6N07 - chains E and F of the 42 polymer chains in the assembly; structure by electron microscopy, 3.60 A resolution.

Chain E (and F):
Molecule: Microcompartments protein
From: Haliangium ochraceum
Notes: chain F of this document is another copy of the same molecule, construct and numbering; everything in this record applies to it too
UniProt: D0LID6 (D0LID6_HALO1); numbering as in UniProt (aligned over 1-205)
Chain sequence (205 residues; each row starts with the number of its first residue):
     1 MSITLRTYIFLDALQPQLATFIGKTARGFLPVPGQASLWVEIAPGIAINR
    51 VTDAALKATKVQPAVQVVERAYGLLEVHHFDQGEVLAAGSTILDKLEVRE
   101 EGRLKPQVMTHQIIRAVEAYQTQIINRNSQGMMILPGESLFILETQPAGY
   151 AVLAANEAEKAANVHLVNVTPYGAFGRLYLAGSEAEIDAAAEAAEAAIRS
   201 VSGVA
Not modelled in the structure: 1-3 (chain F: 1-3, 205)

Chain E / chain F interface:
Pairs across the interface - 45 pairs, chain E then chain F:
  Glu69(E) - Arg70(F)  salt bridge
  Ala71(E) - Arg70(F)
  Met109(E) - Pro44(F)  hydrophobic
  Thr110(E) - Pro44(F)
  Thr110(E) - Ile46(F)
  Thr110(E) - Arg50(F)
  Gln112(E) - Arg50(F)
  Ile114(E) - Asn49(F)
  Ile114(E) - Arg50(F)
  Ile114(E) - Asp53(F)
  Arg115(E) - Lys57(F)  hydrogen bond (backbone-side chain)
  Ala116(E) - Lys57(F)  hydrogen bond (backbone-side chain)
  Glu118(E) - Leu56(F)
  Glu118(E) - Lys57(F)
  Tyr120(E) - Phe29(F)
  Tyr120(E) - Leu56(F)  hydrophobic
  Tyr120(E) - Val61(F)
  Tyr120(E) - Gln62(F)
  Tyr120(E) - Pro63(F)
  Gln121(E) - Asn49(F)  hydrogen bond (side chain-backbone)
  Gln121(E) - Asp53(F)
  Gln121(E) - Leu56(F)
  Gln123(E) - Phe29(F)
  Ile124(E) - Arg27(F)
  Ile124(E) - Gly28(F)
  Ile124(E) - Pro63(F)
  Ile124(E) - Gln66(F)
  Arg127(E) - Arg27(F)
  Asn128(E) - Arg27(F)  hydrogen bond
  Ile142(E) - Ile46(F)
  Ile142(E) - Asn49(F)
  Leu143(E) - Ile46(F)
  Glu144(E) - Pro44(F)
  Glu144(E) - Gly45(F)
  Glu144(E) - Ile46(F)  hydrogen bond (side chain-backbone)
  Ala174(E) - Arg70(F)
  Phe175(E) - Arg70(F)
  Phe175(E) - Ala71(F)  hydrophobic
  Arg177(E) - Val68(F)
  Arg177(E) - Glu69(F)  hydrogen bond (side chain-backbone)
  Arg177(E) - Arg70(F)  hydrogen bond (side chain-backbone)
  Arg177(E) - Ala71(F)
  Tyr179(E) - Ile46(F)  hydrophobic
  Tyr179(E) - Asn49(F)  hydrogen bond
  Tyr179(E) - Val68(F)
Also at the interface, not in a pair above, chain E (27 interface residues in all): Arg70, Val117, Ala119, Ile125, Leu178
Also at the interface, not in a pair above, chain F (22 interface residues in all): Ala47, Thr52, Ala64

Summary:
The interface between chain E and chain F involves 27 residues on one side and 22 on the other, with 8
hydrogen bonds and 1 salt bridge. Polar contacts include Glu69(E)-Arg70(F), Arg115(E)-Lys57(F) and
Ala116(E)-Lys57(F).
Chain E and chain F are both Microcompartments protein (Haliangium ochraceum); the structure, Structure of the
HO BMC shell: BMC-TD focused map, open inner pore, compacted shell, was determined by electron microscopy
(same publication as 6MZU, 6MZV, 6MZX, 6MZY, 6N06, 6N09, 6N0F and 6N0G).
